6TEB - chains D and C of the 4 polymer chains in the assembly; structure by electron microscopy, 4.14 A resolution (low resolution: residue-level contacts below are approximate; hydrogen-bond / salt-bridge calls are withheld).

[Chain D (and C)]
Name: Distal tail protein Rcc01695
Source organism: Rhodobacter capsulatus DE442
Notes: chain C of this document is another copy of the same molecule, construct and numbering; everything in this record applies to it too
Reference sequence: D5AU01 (D5AU01_RHOCB); numbering as in UniProt (aligned over 1-210)
Chain sequence (210 residues; numbered 1 to 210; the number before each row is that of its first residue):
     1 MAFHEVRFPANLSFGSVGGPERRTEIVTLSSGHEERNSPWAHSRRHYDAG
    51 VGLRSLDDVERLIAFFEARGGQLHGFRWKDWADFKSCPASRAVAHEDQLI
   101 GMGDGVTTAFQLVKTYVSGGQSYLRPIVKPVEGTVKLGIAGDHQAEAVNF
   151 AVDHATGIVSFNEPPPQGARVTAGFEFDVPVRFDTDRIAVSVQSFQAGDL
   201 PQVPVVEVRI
Disordered / not traced: 1, 83-156, 210

[Interface between chain D and chain C]
Residue-residue contacts (52):
  Phe-14(D) / Val-192(C)
  Phe-14(D) / Gln-193(C)
  Phe-14(D) / Ser-194(C)
  Phe-14(D) / Phe-195(C)
  Gly-15(D) / Val-192(C)
  Ser-16(D) / Val-192(C)
  Val-17(D) / Ala-189(C)
  Val-17(D) / Val-190(C)
  Val-17(D) / Ser-191(C)
  Gly-18(D) / Val-190(C)
  Gly-19(D) / Arg-187(C)
  Gly-19(D) / Ile-188(C)
  Pro-20(D) / Phe-66(C)
  Pro-20(D) / Asp-186(C)
  Pro-20(D) / Arg-187(C)
  Pro-20(D) / Ile-188(C)
  Glu-21(D) / Asp-186(C)
  Glu-21(D) / Arg-187(C)
  Arg-22(D) / Phe-66(C)
  Arg-22(D) / Gly-71(C)
  Arg-22(D) / Asp-186(C)
  Thr-24(D) / Gln-72(C)
  Thr-24(D) / Asp-186(C)
  Ile-26(D) / Arg-182(C)
  Ser-31(D) / Trp-40(C)
  Gly-32(D) / Trp-40(C)
  His-33(D) / Arg-209(C)
  Glu-34(D) / Arg-44(C)
  Glu-34(D) / Arg-182(C)
  Glu-34(D) / Val-208(C)
  Arg-36(D) / Leu-73(C)
  Arg-36(D) / His-74(C)
  Arg-36(D) / Arg-182(C)
  Arg-36(D) / Val-208(C)
  Asn-37(D) / Leu-73(C)
  His-46(D) / Arg-187(C)
  Phe-161(D) / Ala-64(C)
  Phe-161(D) / Glu-67(C)
  Glu-163(D) / Glu-5(C)
  Glu-163(D) / Arg-61(C)
  Glu-163(D) / Ala-64(C)
  Glu-163(D) / Phe-65(C)
  Glu-163(D) / Arg-69(C)
  Pro-164(D) / Glu-5(C)
  Pro-164(D) / Ala-68(C)
  Pro-164(D) / Arg-69(C)
  Pro-165(D) / Glu-5(C)
  Pro-166(D) / Phe-3(C)
  Gln-167(D) / Ala-68(C)
  Gly-168(D) / Glu-67(C)
  Gly-168(D) / Ala-68(C)
  Arg-170(D) / Glu-67(C)
Interface residues without a listed pair, chain D (32 interface residues in all): Ser-13, Ser-30, Ser-38, Ser-43, Trp-81, Ala-82
Interface residues without a listed pair, chain C (32 interface residues in all): Arg-23, Leu-56, Glu-60, Thr-185

[In short]
The chain D/chain C interface involves 32 residues from each chain.
Both chains are Distal tail protein Rcc01695 (Rhodobacter capsulatus DE442). Entry 6TEB (Tail-baseplate
interface of native GTA particle computed with C6 symmetry) was determined by electron microscopy, deposited
together with 6TB9, 6TBA, 6TE8, 6TE9, 6TEH, 6TO8 and 3 further entries.
